PDB entry 7CPQ | X-ray diffraction, 2.60 A resolution | chains C and E of the 6 polymer chains in the assembly

[Chain C]
Molecule: Tubulin alpha-1B chain
Organism: Bos taurus
UniProtKB: P81947 (TBA1B_BOVIN); residues 1-451 here = UniProt positions 1-451
Chain sequence (451 residues; row label = number of the first residue in the row):
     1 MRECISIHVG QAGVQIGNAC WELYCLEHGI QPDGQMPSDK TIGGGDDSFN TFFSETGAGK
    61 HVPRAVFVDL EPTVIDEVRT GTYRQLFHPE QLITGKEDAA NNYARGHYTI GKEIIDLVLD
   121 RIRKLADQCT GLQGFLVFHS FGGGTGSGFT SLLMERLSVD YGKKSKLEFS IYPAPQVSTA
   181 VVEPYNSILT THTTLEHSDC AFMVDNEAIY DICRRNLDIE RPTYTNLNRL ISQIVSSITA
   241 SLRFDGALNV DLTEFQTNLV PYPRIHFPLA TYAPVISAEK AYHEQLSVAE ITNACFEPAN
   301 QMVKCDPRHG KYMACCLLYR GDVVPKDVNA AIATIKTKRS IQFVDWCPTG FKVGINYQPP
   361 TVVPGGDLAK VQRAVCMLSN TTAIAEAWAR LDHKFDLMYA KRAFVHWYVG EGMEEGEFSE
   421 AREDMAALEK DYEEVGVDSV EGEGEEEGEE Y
Disordered / not traced: 441-451
Small-molecule neighbours: GTP (guanosine-5'-triphosphate): Gly10, Gln11, Ala12, Gln15, Ile16, Asp69, Asp98, Ala99, Ala100, Asn101, Asn102, Ser140, Gly142, Gly143, Gly144, Thr145, Gly146, Ile171, Pro173, Val177, Ser178, Thr179, Glu183, Asn206, Tyr224, Leu227, Asn228, Ile231

[Chain E]
Molecule: Stathmin-4
Organism: Rattus norvegicus
UniProtKB: P63043 (STMN4_RAT); residues -43 to 145 here correspond to UniProt positions 1-189 (UniProt number = residue number + 44)
Chain sequence (189 residues; each row starts with the number of its first residue; numbers below 1 keep their minus sign (Met-43 is residue -43)):
   -43 MTLAAYKEKM KELPLVSLFC SCFLSDPLNK SSYKYEADTV DLNWCVISDM EVIELNKCTS
    17 GQSFEVILKP PSFDGVPEFN ASLPRRRDPS LEEIQKKLEA AEERRKYQEA ELLKHLAEKR
    77 EHEREVIQKA IEENNNFIKM AKEKLAQKME SNKENREAHL AAMLERLQEK DKHAEEVRKN
   137 KELKEEASR
Disordered / not traced: -43 to 5, 29-43, 142-145
Curated features (UniProtKB/Swiss-Prot):
  - modified residue: Ser46 (Phosphoserine)
  - lipidation (S-palmitoyl cysteine): Cys-24, Cys-22

[Chain C / chain E interface]
Residue-residue contacts (26; chain C residue first):
  His107(C) - Lys104(E)
  His107(C) - Met105(E)
  Tyr108(C) - Lys104(E)
  Tyr108(C) - Met105(E)  hydrophobic
  Tyr108(C) - Asn108(E)  hydrogen bond
  Thr109(C) - Arg112(E)
  Lys112(C) - Met105(E)
  Glu155(C) - Leu101(E)
  Glu155(C) - Lys104(E)  salt bridge
  Arg156(C) - Leu101(E)
  Ser158(C) - Phe93(E)
  Ser158(C) - Ile94(E)
  Val159(C) - Ile94(E)
  Val159(C) - Lys98(E)
  Gly162(C) - Ile94(E)
  Lys163(C) - Asn90(E)  hydrogen bond (backbone-side chain)
  Lys163(C) - Phe93(E)
  Glu196(C) - Phe93(E)
  His197(C) - Phe93(E)
  Val409(C) - His115(E)  hydrogen bond (backbone-side chain)
  Glu411(C) - Asn108(E)  hydrogen bond (backbone-side chain)
  Glu411(C) - Arg112(E)  salt bridge
  Gly412(C) - Asn108(E)
  Gly412(C) - Asn111(E)  hydrogen bond (backbone-side chain)
  Glu414(C) - Ser107(E)
  Glu414(C) - Asn111(E)  hydrogen bond
Also at the interface, not in a pair above, chain C (21 interface residues in all): Leu152, Thr193, Gly410, Met413, Glu417
Also at the interface, not in a pair above, chain E (13 interface residues in all): Ala97

[In short]
The interface between chain C and chain E involves 21 residues on one side and 13 on the other, with 6
hydrogen bonds and 2 salt bridges. Among the polar pairs are Glu155(C)-Lys104(E), Glu411(C)-Arg112(E) and
Tyr108(C)-Asn108(E). Bound to chain C: GTP.
Chain C is Tubulin alpha-1B chain (Bos taurus) and chain E is Stathmin-4 (Rattus norvegicus); the structure,
crystal structure of T2R-TTL-(+)-6-Cl-JP18 complex, was determined by X-ray diffraction.
